Entry 6D3N (X-ray diffraction, 2.70 A resolution); this record covers chain A.

# Chain A
Name: Tumor necrosis factor ligand superfamily member 9
Source organism: Homo sapiens
UniProt: P41273 (TNFL9_HUMAN); residues 80-244 here = UniProt positions 80-244
Chain sequence (171 residues; each row starts with the number of its first residue):
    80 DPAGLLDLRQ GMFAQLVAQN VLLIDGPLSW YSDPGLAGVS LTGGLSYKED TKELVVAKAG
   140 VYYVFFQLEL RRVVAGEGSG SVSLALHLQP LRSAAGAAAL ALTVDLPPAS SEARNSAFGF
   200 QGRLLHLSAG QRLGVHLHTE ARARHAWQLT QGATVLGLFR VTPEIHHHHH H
Not modelled in the structure: 80-90, 116-123, 154-155, 189-192, 242-250
Differences from the reference sequence: expression tag (245-250)
What the authors report for this chain:
  - self-association interface (contacts with another copy of this molecule): Tyr142, Phe199

# Overview
From the paper: a self-association interface involving Tyr142 and Phe199.
Chain A is Tumor necrosis factor ligand superfamily member 9 (Homo sapiens); the structure, Crystal structure
of h4-1BB ligand, was determined by X-ray diffraction, deposited together with 6CPR and 6CU0.
